PDB entry 3DXJ | X-ray diffraction, 3.00 A resolution | chains B and C of the 6 polymer chains in the assembly

Chain B:
Name: DNA-directed RNA polymerase subunit alpha; CHAIN A, B, K, L
Source organism: Thermus thermophilus HB8
Notes: EC 2.7.7.6
UniProt: Q5SHR6 (RPOA_THET8); residue numbers follow UniProt; this construct covers 1-315
Sequence (315 residues; each row starts with the number of its first residue):
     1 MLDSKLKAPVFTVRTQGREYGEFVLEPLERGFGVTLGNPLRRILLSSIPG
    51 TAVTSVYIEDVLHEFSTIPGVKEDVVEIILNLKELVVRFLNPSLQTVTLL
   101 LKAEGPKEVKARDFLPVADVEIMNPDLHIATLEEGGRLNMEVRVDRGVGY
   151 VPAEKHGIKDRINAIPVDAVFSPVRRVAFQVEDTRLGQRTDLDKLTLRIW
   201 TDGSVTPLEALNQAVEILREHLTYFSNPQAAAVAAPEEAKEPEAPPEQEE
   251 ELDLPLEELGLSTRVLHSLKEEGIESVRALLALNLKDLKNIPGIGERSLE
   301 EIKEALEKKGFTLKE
Unresolved in the structure: 244-315
Ion coordination: Mg2+: D168 (shared with 1 residue of chain D)

Chain C:
Name: Bacterial RNA polymerase beta subunit; chain C, M
Source organism: Thermus thermophilus HB8
Notes: EC 2.7.7.6
UniProt: Q8RQE9 (RPOB_THET8); residue numbers follow UniProt; this construct covers 1-1119
Sequence (1119 residues; numbered 1 to 1119; the number before each row is that of its first residue):
     1 MEIKRFGRIREVIPLPPLTEIQVESYRRALQADVPPEKRENVGIQAAFRE
    51 TFPIEEEDKGKGGLVLDFLEYRLGEPPFPQDECREKDLTYQAPLYARLQL
   101 IHKDTGLIKEDEVFLGHIPLMTEDGSFIINGADRVIVSQIHRSPGVYFTP
   151 DPARPGRYIASIIPLPKRGPWIDLEVEPNGVVSMKVNKRKFPLVLLLRVL
   201 GYDQETLARELGAYGELVQGLMDESVFAMRPEEALIRLFTLLRPGDPPKR
   251 DKAVAYVYGLIADPRRYDLGEAGRYKAEEKLGIRLSGRTLARFEDGEFKD
   301 EVFLPTLRYLFALTAGVPGHEVDDIDHLGNRRIRTVGELMTDQFRVGLAR
   351 LARGVRERMLMGSEDSLTPAKLVNSRPLEAAIREFFSRSQLSQFKDETNP
   401 LSSLRHKRRISALGPGGLTRERAGFDVRDVHRTHYGRICPVETPEGANIG
   451 LITSLAAYARVDELGFIRTPYRRVVGGVVTDEVVYMTATEEDRYTIAQAN
   501 TPLEGNRIAAERVVARRKGEPVIVSPEEVEFMDVSPKQVFSVNTNLIPFL
   551 EHDDANRALMGSNMQTQAVPLIRAQAPVVMTGLEERVVRDSLAALYAEED
   601 GEVAKVDGNRIVVRYEDGRLVEYPLRRFYRSNQGTALDQRPRVVVGQRVR
   651 KGDLLADGPASENGFLALGQNVLVAIMPFDGYNFEDAIVISEELLKRDFY
   701 TSIHIERYEIEARDTKLGPERITRDIPHLSEAALRDLDEEGVVRIGAEVK
   751 PGDILVGRTSFKGESEPTPEERLLRSIFGEKARDVKDTSLRVPPGEGGIV
   801 VRTVRLRRGDPGVELKPGVREVVRVYVAQKRKLQVGDKLANRHGNKGVVA
   851 KILPVEDMPHLPDGTPVDVILNPLGVPSRMNLGQILETHLGLAGYFLGQR
   901 YISPIFDGAKEPEIKELLAQAFEVYFGKRKGEGFGVDKREVEVLRRAEKL
   951 GLVTPGKTPEEQLKELFLQGKVVLYDGRTGEPIEGPIVVGQMFIMKLYHM
  1001 VEDKMHARSTGPYSLITQQPLGGKAQFGGQRFGEMEVWALEAYGAAHTLQ
  1051 EMLTLKSDDIEGRNAAYEAIIKGEDVPEPSVPESFRVLVKELQALALDVQ
  1101 TLDEKDNPVDIFEGLASKR
Ligand contacts: NE6 (methyl [(1E,5R)-5-{(3S)-3-[(2E,4E)-2,5-dimethylocta-2,4-dienoyl]-2,4-dioxo-3,4-dihydro-2H-pyran-6-yl}hexylidene]carbamate): F1032, G1033, E1034, V1037, W1038, E1041, L1053, S1084, L1088
From the paper describing this entry:
  - binding site for NE6: E1041

Chain B / chain C interface:
Residue-residue contacts (4; chain B residue first):
  V34(B) - R978(C)
  N38(B) - R978(C)
  N38(B) - T979(C)  hydrogen bond (side chain-backbone)
  E241(B) - K928(C)  salt bridge
Interface residues without a listed pair, chain B (4 interface residues in all): R30
Interface residues without a listed pair, chain C (5 interface residues in all): E692, P854

In short:
Chain B and chain C form an interface of 4 and 5 residues respectively; the contacts include 1 hydrogen bond
and 1 salt bridge. Polar pairs include E241(B)-K928(C) and N38(B)-T979(C). Bound to chain C: compound NE6.
From the paper: a binding site for NE6 at E1041(C).
Here chain B is DNA-directed RNA polymerase subunit alpha; CHAIN A, B, K, L and chain C is Bacterial RNA
polymerase beta subunit; chain C, M, both from Thermus thermophilus HB8. Entry 3DXJ (Crystal structure of
thermus thermophilus rna polymerase holoenzyme in complex with the antibiotic myxopyronin) was determined by
X-ray diffraction.
